PDB entry 5EXK | X-ray diffraction, 1.86 A resolution | chains A and B

# Chain A
Molecule: Lipoyl synthase
Source organism: Mycobacterium tuberculosis (strain ATCC 25618 / H37Rv)
Notes: EC 2.8.1.8
UniProt: P9WK91 (LIPA_MYCTU); numbering as in UniProt (aligned over 1-311)
Amino-acid sequence (331 residues; each row starts with the number of its first residue; numbers below 1 keep their minus sign (Met-19 is residue -19)):
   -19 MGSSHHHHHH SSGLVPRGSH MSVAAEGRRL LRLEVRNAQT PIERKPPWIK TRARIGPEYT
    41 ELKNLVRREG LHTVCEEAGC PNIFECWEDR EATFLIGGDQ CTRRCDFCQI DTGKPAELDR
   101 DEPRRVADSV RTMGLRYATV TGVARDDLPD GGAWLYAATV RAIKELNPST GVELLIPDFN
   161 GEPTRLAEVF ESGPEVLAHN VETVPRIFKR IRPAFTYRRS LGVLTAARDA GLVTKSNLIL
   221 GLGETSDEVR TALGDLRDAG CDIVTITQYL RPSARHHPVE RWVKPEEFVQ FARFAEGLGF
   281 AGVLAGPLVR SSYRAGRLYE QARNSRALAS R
Not modelled in the structure: -19 to 3, 310-311
Differences from the reference sequence: initiating methionine (-19); expression tag (-18 to 0)
Bound ions: 3Fe-4S cluster Fe: Cys55, Cys60, Cys66 (shared with XOK_602(B) of chain B); 4Fe-4S cluster Fe: Cys81, Cys85, Cys88 (together with methionine)
Residues lining bound ligands:
  - 5'-deoxyadenosine (5AD): Val54, Phe87, Cys88, Leu155, Asn180, Glu182, Asn217, Ile219, Gln248, Tyr249, Leu250, Pro252, Arg290
  - 3Fe-4S cluster (F3S): Cys55, Cys60, Asn62, Ile63, Cys66, Ala72, Thr73, Arg290, Ser292, Tyr293
  - methionine (MET): Val54, Leu75, Ile90, Thr121, Gly122, Val123, Ala124, Leu155, Ile156, Pro157, His179, Arg192, Phe195
  - 4Fe-4S cluster (SF4): Cys81, Arg83, Arg84, Cys85, Phe87, Cys88, Ile90, Gly122, Val123, Ala124, Arg192, Phe195
Curated features (UniProtKB/Swiss-Prot):
  - binding site ([4Fe-4S] cluster): Cys55, Cys60, Cys66, Cys81, Cys85, Cys88, Ser292
Reported in the primary citation:
  - conformationally variable residues (loop rearrangement, order/disorder transition): Ala4 to Lys30, Arg290, Ser292

# Chain B
Molecule: Octanoylated peptide from M. tuberculosis H protein
Amino-acid sequence (8 residues; numbered 599 to 606; the number before each row is that of its first residue):
   599 ESTXSVSD
Modified residues: XOK ((2S)-2-azanyl-6-[[(6S)-6-sulfanyloctanoyl]amino]hexanoic acid) at position 602
Bound ions: 3Fe-4S cluster Fe: XOK_602 (shared with Cys55(A), Cys60(A), Cys66(A) of chain A)

# Chain A / chain B interface
Contacting residue pairs - 27 pairs, chain A then chain B:
  Lys25(A) with Ser603(B); Val604(B); Ser605(B)
  Pro26(A) with Ser605(B)
  Pro27(A) with Ser605(B)
  Ile29(A) with Val604(B); Ser605(B), hydrogen bond (backbone-side chain)
  Thr31(A) with Val604(B)
  Tyr39(A) with Glu599(B), hydrogen bond
  Lys43(A) with Glu599(B), salt bridge
  Val54(A) with XOK_602(B)
  Cys55(A) with XOK_602(B)
  Glu56(A) with Glu599(B)
  Ala58(A) with XOK_602(B)
  Gly59(A) with Ser600(B); Thr601(B); XOK_602(B), hydrogen bond (backbone-backbone)
  Cys60(A) with Thr601(B); XOK_602(B)
  Pro61(A) with Thr601(B); XOK_602(B)
  Ile63(A) with Glu599(B)
  Gln89(A) with Ser600(B), hydrogen bond (side chain-backbone)
  Leu250(A) with XOK_602(B)
  Pro252(A) with XOK_602(B)
  Arg290(A) with XOK_602(B)
  Ser292(A) with XOK_602(B)
Other interface residues (no listed pair), chain A (24 interface residues in all): Lys30, Thr73, Leu155, Ser291
Interface features reported in the paper:
  - interface residues, chain A: Ala58(A), Gly59(A), Arg290(A)

# Overview
Chain A and chain B form an interface of 24 and 7 residues respectively; the contacts include 4 hydrogen bonds
and 1 salt bridge. Polar pairs include Lys43(A)-Glu599(B), Ile29(A)-Ser605(B) and Tyr39(A)-Glu599(B). From the
paper: interface residues Ala58(A), Gly59(A) and Arg290(A); conformational variability at Ala4(A), Arg290(A)
and Ser292(A).
Here chain A is Lipoyl synthase (Mycobacterium tuberculosis (strain ATCC 25618 / H37Rv)) and chain B is
Octanoylated peptide from M. tuberculosis H protein. Entry 5EXK (Crystal structure of M. tuberculosis lipoyl
synthase with 6-thiooctanoyl peptide intermediate) was determined by X-ray diffraction (same publication as
5EXI and 5EXJ).
